1PVR - chains D and A of the 4 polymer chains in the assembly; structure by X-ray diffraction, 2.65 A resolution.

Chain D:
Molecule: 34-nt DNA strand
Sequence (34 nucleotides; numbered 1 to 34; the number before each row is that of its first residue):
     1 ATAACTTCGT ATAGCATACA TTATACGAAG TTAT

Chain A:
Name: Recombinase CRE
Source organism: Enterobacteria phage P1
UniProt: P06956 (RECR_BPP1); numbering as in UniProt (aligned over 2-343)
Sequence (349 residues; each row starts with the number of its first residue; numbers below 1 keep their minus sign (Met-5 is residue -5)):
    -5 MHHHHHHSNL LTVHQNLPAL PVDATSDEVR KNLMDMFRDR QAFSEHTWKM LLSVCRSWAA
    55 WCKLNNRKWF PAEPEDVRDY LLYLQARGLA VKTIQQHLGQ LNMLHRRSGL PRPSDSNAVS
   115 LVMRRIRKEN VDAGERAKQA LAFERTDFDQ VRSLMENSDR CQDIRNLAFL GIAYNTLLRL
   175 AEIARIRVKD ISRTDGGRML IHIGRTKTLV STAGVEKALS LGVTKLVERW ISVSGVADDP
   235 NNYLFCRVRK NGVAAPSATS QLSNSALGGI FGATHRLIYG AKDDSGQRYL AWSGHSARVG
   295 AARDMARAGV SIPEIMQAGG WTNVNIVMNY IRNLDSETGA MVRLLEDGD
Disordered / not traced: -5 to 17, 342-343
Sequence notes: initiating methionine (-5); expression tag (-4 to 1); engineered mutation Leu174 (Ile in P06956), Asn258 (Thr in P06956), Ser259 (Arg in P06956), Gly262 (Glu in P06956), Gly266 (Glu in P06956)
UniProt features mapped onto this chain:
  - active site: Arg173, His289, Arg292, Trp315, Tyr324 (O-(3'-phospho-DNA)-tyrosine intermediate)
What the authors report for this chain:
  - binding site for the 34-nt DNA strand (chain D): Asn258, Ser259
  - binding site for the 34-nt DNA strand: Ser259

Chain D / chain A interface:
Pairs across the interface (46):
  DT2(D) - Lys244(A)  hydrogen bond to the base
  DA3(D) - Lys244(A)  sugar contact
  DA4(D) - Val242(A)  sugar contact
  DA4(D) - Arg243(A)  sugar contact
  DA4(D) - Lys244(A)  phosphate contact
  DC5(D) - Gln156(A)  hydrogen bond to the phosphate
  DC5(D) - Arg159(A)  salt bridge to the phosphate
  DC5(D) - Arg241(A)  phosphate contact
  DC5(D) - Val242(A)  hydrogen bond to the phosphate
  DT6(D) - Arg241(A)  sugar contact
  DT6(D) - Gln255(A)  phosphate contact
  DT6(D) - Leu256(A)  phosphate contact
  DT6(D) - Ser257(A)  hydrogen bond to the phosphate
  DT6(D) - Ala260(A)  phosphate contact
  DT7(D) - Ser257(A)  base contact
  DT7(D) - Ser259(A)  hydrogen bond to the base
  DG9(D) - Arg50(A)  sugar contact
  DT10(D) - Met44(A)  base contact
  DT10(D) - Ser47(A)  hydrogen bond to the phosphate
  DT10(D) - Arg50(A)  salt bridge to the phosphate
  DA11(D) - Met44(A)  base contact
  DA11(D) - Arg81(A)  salt bridge to the phosphate
  DA11(D) - Leu83(A)  phosphate contact
  DA11(D) - Thr87(A)  sugar contact
  DA11(D) - Arg282(A)  base contact
  DT12(D) - Met44(A)  base contact
  DT12(D) - Leu83(A)  phosphate contact
  DT12(D) - Ala84(A)  hydrogen bond to the phosphate
  DT12(D) - Thr87(A)  hydrogen bond to the phosphate
  DT12(D) - Gln90(A)  hydrogen bond to the base
  DT12(D) - Arg282(A)  salt bridge to the phosphate
  DA13(D) - Lys86(A)  phosphate contact
  DA13(D) - Gln90(A)  base contact
  DA13(D) - Ala131(A)  phosphate contact
  DA13(D) - Lys132(A)  hydrogen bond to the phosphate
  DA13(D) - Tyr283(A)  sugar contact
  DG14(D) - Ile320(A)  phosphate contact
  DG14(D) - Tyr324(A)  hydrogen bond to the phosphate
  DC15(D) - Arg173(A)  salt bridge to the phosphate
  DC15(D) - Arg292(A)  salt bridge to the phosphate
  DC15(D) - Trp315(A)  hydrogen bond to the phosphate
  DC15(D) - Asn317(A)  sugar contact
  DC15(D) - Ile320(A)  phosphate contact
  DA16(D) - Thr202(A)  phosphate contact
  DA16(D) - Thr316(A)  phosphate contact
  DT17(D) - Thr202(A)  hydrogen bond to the phosphate
Also at the interface, not in a pair above, chain D (16 interface residues in all): DA1
Also at the interface, not in a pair above, chain A (37 interface residues in all): Lys43, Arg130, Leu203, Cys240, His289

Summary:
16 residues of chain D face 37 of chain A across their interface, with 13 hydrogen bonds and 6 salt bridges.
Polar pairs include DT2(D)-Lys244(A), DT7(D)-Ser259(A) and DT12(D)-Gln90(A). The paper reports a binding site
for the 34-nt DNA strand (chain D) at Asn258(A) and Ser259(A); a binding site for the 34-nt DNA strand at
Ser259(A).
Here chain D is a 34-nt DNA strand and chain A is Recombinase CRE (Enterobacteria phage P1). Entry 1PVR (Basis
for a switch in substrate specificity: crystal structure of selected variant of cre site-specific recombinase
...) was determined by X-ray diffraction, deposited together with 1PVP and 1PVQ.
